Entry 6RLX (X-ray diffraction, 1.50 A resolution); this record covers chains C and D of the 4 polymer chains in the assembly.

== Chain C ==
Name: Relaxin, a-chain
Organism: Homo sapiens
UniProt: P04090 (REL2_HUMAN); aligned to UniProt positions 162-184 over residues -2 to 20 (the alignment contains insertions or deletions, so no single offset holds)
Sequence (24 residues; each row starts with the number of its first residue; numbers below 1 keep their minus sign (PCA-3 is residue -3)):
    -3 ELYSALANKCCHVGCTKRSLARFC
Modified residues: Glu-3 (pyroglutamic acid; PCA)
Disulfides: Cys6-Cys11

== Chain D ==
Name: Relaxin, B-chain
Organism: Homo sapiens
UniProt: P04090 (REL2_HUMAN); residues -2 to 25 here correspond to UniProt positions 26-53 (UniProt number = residue number + 28)
Sequence (28 residues; numbered -2 to 25; the number before each row is that of its first residue; numbers below 1 keep their minus sign (Ser-2 is residue -2)):
    -2 SWMEEVIKLCGRELVRAQIAICGMSTWS
Disordered / not traced: 23-25

== Interface between chain C and chain D ==
Residue-residue contacts (31; chain C residue first):
  Tyr-1(C) with Gln15(D), hydrogen bond
  Ala3(C) with Leu11(D), hydrophobic
  Cys6(C) with Lys5(D); Leu6(D), hydrogen bond (backbone-backbone); Leu11(D), hydrophobic
  Cys7(C) with Lys5(D); Leu6(D), hydrogen bond (backbone-backbone); Cys7(D), disulfide
  His8(C) with Lys5(D)
  Gly10(C) with Ile4(D)
  Cys11(C) with Val3(D); Ile4(D), hydrogen bond (backbone-backbone)
  Thr12(C) with Met0(D); Glu1(D); Glu2(D)
  Lys13(C) with Trp-1(D); Met0(D), hydrogen bond (backbone-backbone); Glu2(D), salt bridge; Ile4(D)
  Arg14(C) with Ser-2(D); Met0(D), hydrogen bond (backbone-backbone); Glu1(D), salt bridge
  Leu16(C) with Ile4(D), hydrophobic; Leu11(D), hydrophobic; Gln15(D), hydrogen bond (backbone-side chain); Ile18(D), hydrophobic
  Ala17(C) with Met0(D), hydrophobic; Ile18(D), hydrophobic; Ser22(D)
  Cys20(C) with Gln15(D); Cys19(D), disulfide
Other interface residues (no listed pair), chain C (14 interface residues in all): Val9
Disulfides between the chains: Cys7(C)-Cys7(D), Cys20(C)-Cys19(D)

== Overview ==
14 residues of chain C and 15 residues of chain D are in contact; the contacts include 2 disulfide bonds, 7
hydrogen bonds and 2 salt bridges. Among the polar pairs are Lys13(C)-Glu2(D), Arg14(C)-Glu1(D) and
Tyr-1(C)-Gln15(D).
Here chain C is Relaxin, a-chain and chain D is Relaxin, B-chain, both from Homo sapiens. Entry 6RLX (X-ray
structure of human relaxin at 1.5 angstroms. comparison to insulin and implications for receptor binding ...)
was determined by X-ray diffraction.
